Entry 5ACC (X-ray diffraction, 1.88 A resolution); this record covers chain A.

== Chain A ==
Molecule: Estrogen receptor
From: Homo sapiens
Notes: fragment: ligand-binding domain
UniProt: P03372 (ESR1_HUMAN); numbering as in UniProt (aligned over 307-554)
Sequence (248 residues; row label = number of the first residue in the row):
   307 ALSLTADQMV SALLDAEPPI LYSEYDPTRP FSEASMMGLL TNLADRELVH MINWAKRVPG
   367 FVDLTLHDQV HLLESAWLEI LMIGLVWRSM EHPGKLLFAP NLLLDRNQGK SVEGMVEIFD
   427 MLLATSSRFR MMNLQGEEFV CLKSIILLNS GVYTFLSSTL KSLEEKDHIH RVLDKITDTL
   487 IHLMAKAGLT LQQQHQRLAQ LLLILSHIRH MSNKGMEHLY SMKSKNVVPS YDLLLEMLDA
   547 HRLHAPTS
Unresolved in the structure: 338-340, 462-464, 529-533, 546-554
Differences from the reference sequence: engineered mutation S381 (Cys in P03372), S417 (Cys in P03372), S530 (Cys in P03372), S536 (Leu in P03372)
Residues lining bound ligands: KE9 ((E)-3-(3,5-difluoro-4-((1R,3R)-2-(2-fluoro-2- methylpropyl)-3-methyl-2,3,4,9-tetrahydro-1H-pyrido(3,4-b)indol-1-yl)phenyl)acrylic acid): M343, L346, T347, L349, A350, D351, E353, W383, L384, L387, M388, L391, R394, F404, M421, I424, F425, L428, G521, H524, L525, V534, P535

== Summary ==
Bound to chain A: compound KE9.
Chain A is Estrogen receptor (Homo sapiens); the structure, A Novel Oral Selective Estrogen Receptor
Down-regulator, AZD9496, drives Tumour Growth Inhibition in Estrogen Receptor positive ..., was determined by
X-ray diffraction together with 5AAU and 5AAV from the same study.
